8FNW - chains E and F of the 19 polymer chains in the assembly; structure by electron microscopy, 6.73 A resolution (low resolution: residue-level contacts below are approximate; hydrogen-bond / salt-bridge calls are withheld).

== Chain E (and F) ==
Protein: Adenosine deaminase
From: Escherichia coli
Notes: chain F of this document is another copy of the same molecule, construct and numbering; everything in this record applies to it too
UniProtKB: A0A8E2SFD7 (A0A8E2SFD7_ECOLX); residue numbers follow UniProt; this construct covers 1-799
Amino-acid sequence (799 residues; numbered 1 to 799; the number before each row is that of its first residue):
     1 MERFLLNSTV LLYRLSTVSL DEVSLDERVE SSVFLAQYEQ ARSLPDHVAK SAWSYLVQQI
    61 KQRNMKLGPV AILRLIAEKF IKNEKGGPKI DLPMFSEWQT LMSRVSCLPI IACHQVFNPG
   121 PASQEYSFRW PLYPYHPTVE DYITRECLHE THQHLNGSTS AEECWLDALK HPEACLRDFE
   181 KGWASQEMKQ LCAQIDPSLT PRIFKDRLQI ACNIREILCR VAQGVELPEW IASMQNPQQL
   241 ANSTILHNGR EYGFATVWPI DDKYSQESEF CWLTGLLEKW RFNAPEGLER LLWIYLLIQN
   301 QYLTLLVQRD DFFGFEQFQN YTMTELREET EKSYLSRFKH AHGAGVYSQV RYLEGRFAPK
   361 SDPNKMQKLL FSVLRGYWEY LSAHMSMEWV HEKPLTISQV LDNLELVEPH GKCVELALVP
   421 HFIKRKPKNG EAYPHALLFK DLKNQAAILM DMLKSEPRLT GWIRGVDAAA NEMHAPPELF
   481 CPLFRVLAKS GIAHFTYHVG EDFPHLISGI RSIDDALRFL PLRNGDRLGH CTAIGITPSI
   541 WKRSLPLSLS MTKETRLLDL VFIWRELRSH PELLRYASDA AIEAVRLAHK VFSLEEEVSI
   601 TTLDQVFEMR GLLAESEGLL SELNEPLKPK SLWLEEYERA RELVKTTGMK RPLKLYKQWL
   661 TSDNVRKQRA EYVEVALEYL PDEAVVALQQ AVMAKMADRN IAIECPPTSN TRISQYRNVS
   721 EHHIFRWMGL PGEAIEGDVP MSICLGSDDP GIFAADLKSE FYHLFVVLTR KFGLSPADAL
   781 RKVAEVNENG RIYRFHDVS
Not modelled in the structure: 310-321, 620-630, 709-713, 799
Differences from the reference sequence: conflict Thr-274 (Ile in A0A8E2SFD7)
Ion coordination: Zn2+: His-152, His-154, His-530
From the paper describing this entry:
  - mutagenesis - H152A/H154A: abolished catalytic activity on ATP

== Chain E / chain F interface ==
Contacting residue pairs (27):
  Glu-408(E) with Val-346(F); Lys-412(F)
  Pro-409(E) with Val-346(F)
  His-410(E) with Tyr-347(F)
  Pro-457(E) with Ser-123(F)
  Thr-460(E) with Ser-123(F)
  Ala-488(E) with Pro-121(F)
  Lys-489(E) with Pro-119(F); Gly-120(F); Pro-121(F)
  Ser-490(E) with Pro-121(F)
  Gly-491(E) with Pro-121(F)
  His-494(E) with Lys-85(F)
  Arg-523(E) with Asn-83(F); Glu-84(F); Lys-85(F)
  Asn-524(E) with Leu-92(F); Tyr-135(F); His-136(F); Pro-137(F)
  Arg-791(E) with Asp-141(F); Thr-144(F)
  Ile-792(E) with Pro-137(F); Thr-138(F); Asp-141(F)
  Tyr-793(E) with Pro-137(F)
  Val-798(E) with Lys-85(F)
Other interface residues (no listed pair), chain E (20 interface residues in all): Ala-493, Gly-525, Asn-700, His-796

== Summary ==
20 residues of chain E face 17 of chain F across their interface. The Zn2+ site is built by His-152(E),
His-154(E) and His-530(E). From the paper: H152A/H154A of chain E abolish catalytic activity on ATP.
Both chains are Adenosine deaminase (Escherichia coli). Entry 8FNW (Structure of RdrA-RdrB complex from
Escherichia coli RADAR defense system) was determined by electron microscopy, deposited together with 8FNT,
8FNU and 8FNV.
